8J54 - chains C and D of the 4 polymer chains in the assembly; structure by X-ray diffraction, 2.72 A resolution.

[Chain C (and D)]
Name: Retinoic acid receptor RXR
From: Mus musculus
Notes: chain D of this document is another copy of the same molecule, construct and numbering; everything in this record applies to it too
Reference sequence: Q6LC96 (Q6LC96_MOUSE); residues 134-216 here correspond to UniProt positions 107-189 (UniProt number = residue number - 27)
Chain sequence (83 residues; each row starts with the number of its first residue):
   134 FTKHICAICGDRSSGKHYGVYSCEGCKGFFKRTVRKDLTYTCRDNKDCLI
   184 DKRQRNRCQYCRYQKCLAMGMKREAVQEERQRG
Disordered / not traced: 134-135, 215-216 (chain D: 134-135, 213-216)
Ion coordination: Zn2+ site 1: Cys139, Cys142, Cys156, Cys159; Zn2+ site 2: Cys175, Cys181, Cys191, Cys194

[Interface between chain C and chain D]
Residue-residue contacts (11; chain C residue first):
  Arg206(C) - Arg190(D)
  Glu207(C) - Arg186(D)
  Glu207(C) - Gln187(D)  hydrogen bond
  Glu207(C) - Arg190(D)
  Val209(C) - Arg190(D)  hydrogen bond (backbone-side chain)
  Gln210(C) - Asn189(D)
  Glu211(C) - Arg176(D)
  Glu211(C) - Asp177(D)
  Glu211(C) - Arg190(D)  hydrogen bond (backbone-backbone)
  Arg213(C) - Gln192(D)
  Gln214(C) - Thr174(D)
Also at the interface, not in a pair above, chain D (9 interface residues in all): Cys191

[Overview]
7 residues of chain C and 9 residues of chain D are in contact, with 3 hydrogen bonds. Polar pairs include
Glu207(C)-Gln187(D), Val209(C)-Arg190(D) and Glu211(C)-Arg190(D). The Zn2+ site 1 is built by Cys139(C),
Cys142(C), Cys156(C) and Cys159(C).
Chain C and chain D are both Retinoic acid receptor RXR (Mus musculus); the structure, Crystal structure of
RXR/DR2 complex, was determined by X-ray diffraction (same publication as 7XVN).
